PDB entry 7K4M | X-ray diffraction, 2.50 A resolution | chains C and D of the 4 polymer chains in the assembly

== Chain C ==
Name: Hemoglobin subunit alpha
From: Homo sapiens
UniProtKB: P69905 (HBA_HUMAN); residues 0-141 here correspond to UniProt positions 1-142 (UniProt number = residue number + 1)
Chain sequence (142 residues; each row starts with the number of its first residue; numbering starts at 0):
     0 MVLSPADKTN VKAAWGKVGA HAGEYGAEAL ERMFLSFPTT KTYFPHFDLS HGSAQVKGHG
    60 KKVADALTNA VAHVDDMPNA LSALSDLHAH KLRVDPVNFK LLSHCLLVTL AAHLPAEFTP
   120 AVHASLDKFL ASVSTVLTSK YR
Disordered / not traced: 140-141
Bound ions: heme Fe: His87 (together with carbon monoxide)
Ligand contacts: carbon monoxide / heme: Leu29, Met32, Thr39, Tyr42, Phe43, Phe46, His58, Lys61, Val62, Ala65, Leu66, Leu83, Leu86, His87, Leu91, Val93, Asn97, Phe98, Leu101, Leu105, Val132, Leu136
Curated features (UniProtKB/Swiss-Prot):
  - binding site (O2): His58
  - binding site (heme b): His87
  - site: Thr8, Asn9 (Microbial infection: Cleavage), Lys11 (Not glycated), Ala13, Trp14 (Microbial infection: Cleavage), Tyr24, Gly25 (Microbial infection: Cleavage), Leu29, Glu30 (Microbial infection: Cleavage), His45, Phe46 (Microbial infection: Cleavage), Asp47, Leu48 (Microbial infection: Cleavage), Ser52, Ala53 (Microbial infection: Cleavage), Val55, Lys56 (Microbial infection: Cleavage), Lys56 (Not glycated), Gly59, Lys60 (Microbial infection: Cleavage), Lys60 (Not glycated), Lys90 (Not glycated), Leu91, Arg92 (Microbial infection: Cleavage), Lys99 (Not glycated), Leu106, Val107 (Microbial infection: Cleavage), Thr108, Leu109 (Microbial infection: Cleavage), Val121, His122 (Microbial infection: Cleavage), Ser133, Thr134 (Microbial infection: Cleavage)
  - modified residue: Ser3 (Phosphoserine), Lys7 (N6-succinyllysine), Thr8 (Phosphothreonine), Lys11 (N6-succinyllysine), Lys16 (N6-acetyllysine), Tyr24 (Phosphotyrosine), Ser35 (Phosphoserine), Lys40 (N6-succinyllysine), Ser49 (Phosphoserine), Ser102 (Phosphoserine), Thr108 (Phosphothreonine), Ser124 (Phosphoserine), Ser131 (Phosphoserine), Thr134 (Phosphothreonine), Thr137 (Phosphothreonine), Ser138 (Phosphoserine)
  - glycosylation (N-linked (Glc) (glycation) lysine): Lys7, Lys16, Lys40, Lys61

== Chain D ==
Name: Hemoglobin subunit beta
From: Homo sapiens
UniProtKB: A0A481SHK9 (A0A481SHK9_HUMAN); residues 0-146 here correspond to UniProt positions 1-147 (UniProt number = residue number + 1)
Chain sequence (148 residues; row label = number of the first residue in the row; numbers below 1 keep their minus sign (ACE-1 is residue -1)):
    -1 XMVHLTPVEK SAVTALWGKV NVDEVGGEAL GRLLVVYPWT QRFFESFGDL STPDAVMGNP
    59 KVKAHGKKVL GAFSDGLAHL DNLKGTFATL SELHCDKLHV DPENFRLLGN VLVCVLAHHF
   119 GKEFTPPVQA AYQKVVAGVA NALAHKYH
Differences from the reference sequence: acetylation (-1)
Modified positions: ACE (acetyl group) at position -1
Bound ions: heme Fe: His92 (together with carbon monoxide)
Ligand contacts: carbon monoxide / heme: Leu31, Thr38, Phe41, Phe42, Phe45, His63, Lys66, Val67, Ala70, Phe71, Phe85, Leu88, Leu91, His92, Leu96, Val98, Asn102, Phe103, Leu106, Val137, Leu141
From the paper describing this entry:
  - contacts within the chain: Met0-Gly136, Met0-Asn139

== How chain C and chain D interact ==
Contacting residue pairs (38; chain C residue first):
  Glu30(C) - Pro124(D)
  Arg31(C) - Phe122(D)  hydrogen bond (side chain-backbone)
  Arg31(C) - Thr123(D)
  Arg31(C) - Pro124(D)
  Arg31(C) - Gln127(D)  hydrogen bond
  Leu34(C) - Pro124(D)  hydrophobic
  Ser35(C) - Gln127(D)
  Ser35(C) - Ala128(D)  hydrogen bond (side chain-backbone)
  Ser35(C) - Gln131(D)
  Phe36(C) - Gln131(D)
  Lys99(C) - Arg104(D)
  His103(C) - Asn108(D)  hydrogen bond
  His103(C) - Val111(D)
  His103(C) - Gln127(D)
  His103(C) - Gln131(D)  hydrogen bond
  Cys104(C) - Gln127(D)
  Val107(C) - Val111(D)  hydrophobic
  Val107(C) - Cys112(D)  hydrophobic
  Val107(C) - Ala115(D)
  Val107(C) - Gln127(D)
  Ala110(C) - Cys112(D)
  Ala110(C) - Ala115(D)
  Ala110(C) - His116(D)
  Ala111(C) - Ala115(D)
  Ala111(C) - Gly119(D)
  Pro114(C) - His116(D)  hydrogen bond (backbone-side chain)
  Phe117(C) - Arg30(D)  hydrogen bond (backbone-side chain)
  Phe117(C) - His116(D)  hydrogen bond (backbone-side chain)
  Thr118(C) - Arg30(D)  hydrogen bond (backbone-side chain)
  Pro119(C) - Arg30(D)
  Pro119(C) - Met55(D)  hydrophobic
  His122(C) - Arg30(D)  hydrogen bond
  His122(C) - Val34(D)
  Ala123(C) - Val33(D)
  Ala123(C) - Val34(D)  hydrophobic
  Asp126(C) - Val34(D)
  Asp126(C) - Tyr35(D)
  Lys127(C) - Val34(D)  hydrogen bond (side chain-backbone)
Interface residues without a listed pair, chain C (20 interface residues in all): Leu106
Interface residues without a listed pair, chain D (21 interface residues in all): Val109, Lys120, Pro125

== Summary ==
The interface between chain C and chain D involves 20 residues on one side and 21 on the other; the contacts
include 11 hydrogen bonds. Among the polar pairs are Arg31(C)-Phe122(D), Arg31(C)-Gln127(D) and
Ser35(C)-Ala128(D). Bound to chain C: carbon monoxide / heme. From the paper: contacts within the chain
involving Gly136(D), Met0(D) and Asn139(D).
Here chain C is Hemoglobin subunit alpha and chain D is Hemoglobin subunit beta, both from Homo sapiens. Entry
7K4M (Crystal structure of MetAP2 Modified Hemoglobin S) was determined by X-ray diffraction.
